Entry 2R0W (X-ray diffraction, 2.50 A resolution); this record covers chains L and H of the 3 polymer chains in the assembly.

Chain L:
Protein: IgG2a Fab fragment light chain
Source organism: Mus musculus
Notes: fragment: light chain
UniProtKB: A2NHM3 (A2NHM3_MOUSE); the construct lacks a stretch of the UniProt sequence, so the offset changes along the chain: 1-27 = UniProt 1-27; 28-106 = UniProt 33-111; 107-213 = UniProt 113-219
Chain sequence (219 residues; each row starts with the number of its first residue; a row labelled like 27A-27E holds insertion residues (27A, then the next letters in order)):
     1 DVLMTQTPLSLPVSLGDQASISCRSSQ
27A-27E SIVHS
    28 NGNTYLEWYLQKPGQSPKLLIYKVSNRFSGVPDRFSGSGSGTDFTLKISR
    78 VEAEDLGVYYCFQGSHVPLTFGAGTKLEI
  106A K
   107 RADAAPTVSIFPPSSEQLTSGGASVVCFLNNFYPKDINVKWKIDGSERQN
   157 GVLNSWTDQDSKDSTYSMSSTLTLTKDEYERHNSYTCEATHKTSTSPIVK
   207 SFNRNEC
Construct notes: conflict Ser27E (Thr32 in A2NHM3), Leu96 (Arg101 in A2NHM3), Ala100 (Gly105 in A2NHM3); modified residue (213)
Modified positions: Cys213 (s-(2-amino-2-oxoethyl)-l-cysteine; YCM)
Disulfides: Cys23-Cys88, Cys133-Cys193

Chain H:
Protein: IgG2a Fab fragment heavy chain, Fd portion
Source organism: Mus musculus
Notes: fragment: Fd portion of heavy chain
UniProtKB: Q811U5 (Q811U5_MOUSE); aligned to UniProt positions 1-123 over residues 1-113 (the alignment contains insertions or deletions, so no single offset holds)
Chain sequence (223 residues; row label = number of the first residue in the row; a row labelled like 35A-35B holds insertion residues (35A, then the next letters in order)):
     1 QVTLKESGPGILKPSQTLSLTCSLSGFSLRTSGMG
35A-35B VG
    36 WIRQPSGKGLEWLAHIWWDDDKNYNPSLKSQLTISKDTSRNQVFLKI
82A-82C TSV
    83 DTADTATYYCVRRAHNVV
100A-100E LGDWF
   101 AYWGQGTLVTVSAAKTTAPSVYPLAPVCGDTTGSSVTLGCLVKGYFPEPV
   151 TLTWNSGSLSSGVHTFPAVLQSDLYTLSSSVTVTSSTWPSQSITCNVAHP
   201 ASSTKVDKKIEPR
Unresolved in the structure: 128-133
Disulfides: Cys22-Cys92, Cys140-Cys195
From the paper describing this entry:
  - conformationally variable residues (side-chain flip): Trp53, His97, Asp100C

Chain L / chain H interface:
Residue-residue contacts (68):
  Tyr32(L) - Arg95(H)
  Tyr32(L) - Asp100C(H)
  Glu34(L) - Arg95(H)  salt bridge
  Glu34(L) - Asp100C(H)
  Tyr36(L) - Phe100E(H)  hydrogen bond (side chain-backbone)
  Gln38(L) - Gln39(H)  hydrogen bond
  Gln38(L) - Tyr91(H)
  Ser43(L) - Tyr91(H)
  Ser43(L) - Trp103(H)
  Ser43(L) - Gly104(H)
  Pro44(L) - Leu45(H)  hydrophobic
  Pro44(L) - Trp103(H)
  Leu46(L) - Trp100D(H)  hydrophobic
  Leu46(L) - Phe100E(H)
  Tyr49(L) - Trp100D(H)  hydrophobic
  Phe55(L) - Trp100D(H)
  Phe55(L) - Ala101(H)  hydrophobic
  Tyr87(L) - Gln39(H)
  Tyr87(L) - Lys43(H)
  Tyr87(L) - Leu45(H)  hydrophobic
  Phe89(L) - Arg95(H)
  Phe89(L) - Phe100E(H)  hydrophobic
  Val94(L) - Trp47(H)  hydrophobic
  Val94(L) - Tyr59(H)
  Pro95(L) - Trp47(H)  hydrophobic
  Pro95(L) - Asn60(H)
  Pro95(L) - Pro61(H)
  Leu96(L) - Trp47(H)
  Phe98(L) - Leu45(H)
  Ser115(L) - Thr137(H)
  Ile116(L) - Val127(H)
  Phe117(L) - Leu124(H)
  Phe117(L) - Ala125(H)
  Phe117(L) - Pro126(H)
  Phe117(L) - Thr137(H)
  Pro118(L) - Val127(H)
  Pro118(L) - Arg213(H)  hydrogen bond (backbone-side chain)
  Pro119(L) - Arg213(H)
  Ser120(L) - Tyr122(H)
  Ser120(L) - Pro123(H)
  Glu122(L) - Tyr122(H)
  Glu122(L) - Pro123(H)
  Glu122(L) - Lys208(H)  salt bridge
  Gln123(L) - Tyr122(H)
  Ser126(L) - Tyr122(H)
  Ser130(L) - Lys143(H)
  Val132(L) - Leu124(H)  hydrophobic
  Phe134(L) - Phe166(H)  hydrophobic
  Phe134(L) - Ser178(H)
  Phe134(L) - Ser179(H)
  Phe134(L) - Ser180(H)
  Asn136(L) - His164(H)
  Asn136(L) - Ser180(H)  hydrogen bond
  Asn137(L) - His164(H)  hydrogen bond
  Leu159(L) - Leu170(H)
  Leu159(L) - Gln171(H)
  Asn160(L) - Val169(H)
  Ser161(L) - Phe166(H)
  Ser161(L) - Pro167(H)  hydrogen bond (side chain-backbone)
  Trp162(L) - Pro167(H)
  Thr163(L) - Phe166(H)
  Ser173(L) - His164(H)  hydrogen bond
  Ser173(L) - Phe166(H)
  Met174(L) - Phe166(H)
  Ser175(L) - Phe166(H)
  Ser175(L) - Ser178(H)  hydrogen bond
  Thr179(L) - Lys143(H)
  Cys213(L) - Val127(H)
Also at the interface, not in a pair above, chain L (44 interface residues in all): Gln42, Lys50, Gly91, Asp166, Phe208
Also at the interface, not in a pair above, chain H (41 interface residues in all): Ile37, Gly44, Val99, Leu138, Gly139, Leu141, Thr182

Summary:
44 residues of chain L face 41 of chain H across their interface, with 8 hydrogen bonds and 2 salt bridges.
Among the polar pairs are Glu34(L)-Arg95(H), Glu122(L)-Lys208(H) and Tyr36(L)-Phe100E(H). The paper reports
conformational variability at Trp53(H), His97(H) and Asp100C(H).
Here chain L is IgG2a Fab fragment light chain and chain H is IgG2a Fab fragment heavy chain, Fd portion, both
from Mus musculus. Entry 2R0W (PFA2 FAB complexed with Abeta1-8) was determined by X-ray diffraction together
with 2IPT and 2IQA from the same study.
